9FE8 - chains A and D of the 4 polymer chains in the assembly; structure by X-ray diffraction, 2.34 A resolution.

== Chain A ==
Protein: NADH-quinone oxidoreductase subunit E
Organism: Aquifex aeolicus VF5
Notes: EC 7.1.1.-
UniProt: O66842 (NUOE_AQUAE); residue numbers follow UniProt; this construct covers 1-160
Chain sequence (160 residues; numbered 1 to 160; the number before each row is that of its first residue):
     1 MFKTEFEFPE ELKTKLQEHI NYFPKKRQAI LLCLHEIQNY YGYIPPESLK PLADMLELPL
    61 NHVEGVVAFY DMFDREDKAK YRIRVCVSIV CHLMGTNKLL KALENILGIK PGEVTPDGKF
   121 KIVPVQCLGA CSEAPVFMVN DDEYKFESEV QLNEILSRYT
Unresolved in the structure: 1-4
Swiss-Prot annotation at these positions:
  - binding site ([2Fe-2S] cluster): Cys86, Cys91, Cys127, Cys131
Metal / ion sites: Na+ site 1: Val67, Tyr70, Phe73 (together with sulfate ion); 2Fe-2S cluster Fe: Cys86, Cys91, Cys127, Cys131; Na+ site 2: Leu128, Glu143 (shared with 1 residue of chain B); Na+ site 3: Glu133 (shared with 1 residue of chain B)
Residues lining bound ligands: 2Fe-2S cluster (FES): Cys86, Ser88, Ile89, Val90, Cys91, Cys127, Leu128, Gly129, Ala130, Cys131, Val136

== Chain D ==
Protein: NADH-quinone oxidoreductase subunit F
Organism: Aquifex aeolicus VF5
Notes: EC 7.1.1.-
UniProt: O66841 (NUOF_AQUAE); numbering as in UniProt (aligned over 1-426)
Chain sequence (434 residues; row label = number of the first residue in the row):
     1 MRSYPAIPRI YAETTLNMLL KRAKKPRVHS IDEYLKDGGY QALEKALNMS PEEIIDWVDK
    61 STLRGRGGAG FPTGKKWKFA VQNPGPRYFI CNADESEPGT FKDRIIIERD PHLLIEGIII
   121 SSYAIGANEA YIYIRGEYPA GYYILRDAIE EAKKKGFLGK NILGSGFDLE IYVARGAGAY
   181 ICGEETALIE SLEGKRGHPR LKPPYPVQKG LWGKPTVVNN VETIANVRFI ISMGWEEYRY
   241 IGPSDYAGPK LFPVSGKVKK PGVYELPMNT TLREVIFKYA GGTLGNKKVK AVFSGALDCF
   301 SSEELDIPMD YSPLGFGGTG TVIVLTEEDD IVEAALKIAE FYEHETCGQC TPCRVGCYEQ
   361 ANLLEKIYKG EATEQDWEGF DFVNRNIQPT SICGLGAVAG RLIRQTLEKF PEEWEKYRKK
   421 SASLPLAGHH HHHH
Unresolved in the structure: 1, 420-434
Differences from the reference sequence: engineered mutation Arg228 (Pro in O66841); expression tag (427-434)
Swiss-Prot annotation at these positions:
  - binding site (NAD(+)): Gly65 to Gly74
  - binding site (FMN): Gly176 to Thr223
  - binding site ([4Fe-4S] cluster): Cys347, Cys350, Cys353, Cys393
Metal / ion sites: Na+: Asp94, Ala179; 4Fe-4S cluster Fe: Cys347, Cys350, Cys353, Cys393
Residues lining bound ligands:
  - FNR (1-deoxy-1-(7,8-dimethyl-2,4-dioxo-3,4-dihydro-2H-benzo[g]pteridin-1-id-10(5h)-yl)-5-O-phosphonato-D-ribitol): Gly65, Arg66, Gly67, Gly68, Ala69, Phe71, Lys76, Asn92, Asp94, Glu95, Ser96, Tyr180, Ile181, Gly183, Glu184, Glu185, Val218, Asn219, Asn220, Thr223, Gly394, Leu395
  - MPO (3[N-morpholino]propane sulfonic acid): Phe71, Lys76, Phe79, Glu185, Tyr205, Pro206, Val207, Gln208, Thr216
  - 4Fe-4S cluster (SF4): Ile181, Pro199, Thr346, Cys347, Gly348, Gln349, Cys350, Cys353, Ser391, Ile392, Cys393, Leu395, Gly396

== How chain A and chain D interact ==
Contacting residue pairs (6; chain A residue first):
  Glu133(A) with Lys155(D), salt bridge
  Glu147(A) with Lys36(D)
  Ser148(A) with Lys36(D), hydrogen bond (side chain-backbone)
  Gln151(A) with Gln41(D), hydrogen bond (backbone-side chain)
  Glu154(A) with Gln41(D)
  Arg158(A) with Glu44(D), salt bridge
Interface residues without a listed pair, chain A (9 interface residues in all): Lys145, Val150, Ile155
Interface residues without a listed pair, chain D (7 interface residues in all): Asp32, Leu35, Asp37

== Summary ==
9 residues of chain A face 7 of chain D across their interface, with 2 hydrogen bonds and 2 salt bridges.
Polar contacts include Glu133(A)-Lys155(D), Arg158(A)-Glu44(D) and Ser148(A)-Lys36(D). Chain A binds 2Fe-2S
cluster. Chain D binds 4Fe-4S cluster, compound FNR and compound MPO.
Chain A is NADH-quinone oxidoreductase subunit E and chain D is NADH-quinone oxidoreductase subunit F, both
from Aquifex aeolicus VF5; the structure, Crystal Structure of reduced NuoEF variant P228R(NuoF) from Aquifex
aeolicus, was determined by X-ray diffraction together with 9FDJ, 9FDK, 9FDV, 9FE0, 9FE5, 9FE7 and 6 further
entries from the same study.
